Entry 6HJE (X-ray diffraction, 2.00 A resolution); this record covers chains A and B.

Chain A (and B):
Name: Proline racemase A
From: Trypanosoma cruzi (strain CL Brener)
Notes: EC 5.1.1.4; chain B of this document is another copy of the same molecule, construct and numbering; everything in this record applies to it too
Reference sequence: Q4DA80 (PRCMA_TRYCC); residues 2-393 here correspond to UniProt positions 32-423 (UniProt number = residue number + 30)
Chain sequence (414 residues; row label = number of the first residue in the row):
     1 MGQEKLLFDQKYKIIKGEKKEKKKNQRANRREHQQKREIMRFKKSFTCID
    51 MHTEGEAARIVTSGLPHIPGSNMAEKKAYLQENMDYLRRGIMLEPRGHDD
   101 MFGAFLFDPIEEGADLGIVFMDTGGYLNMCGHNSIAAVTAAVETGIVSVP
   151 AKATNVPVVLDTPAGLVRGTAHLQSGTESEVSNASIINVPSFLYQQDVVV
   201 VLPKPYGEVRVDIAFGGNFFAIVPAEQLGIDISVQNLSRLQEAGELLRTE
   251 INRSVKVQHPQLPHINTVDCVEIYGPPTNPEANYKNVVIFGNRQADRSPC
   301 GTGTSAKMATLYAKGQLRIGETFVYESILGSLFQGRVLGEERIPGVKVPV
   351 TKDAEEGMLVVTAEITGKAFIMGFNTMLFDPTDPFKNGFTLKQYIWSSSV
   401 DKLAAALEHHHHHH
Unresolved in the structure: 1-37, 395-414 (chain B: 1-42, 399-414)
Covalent attachments: compound 7N0 linked to Cys-300
Construct notes: initiating methionine (1); conflict Ile-118 (Met148 in Q4DA80); expression tag (394-414)
Small-molecule neighbours: 7N0 (2-[(1S)-2-oxidanylidenecyclopentyl]ethanoic acid): Phe-102, Leu-127, Met-129, Cys-130, Gly-131, His-132, Asn-218, Phe-220, Cys-270, Val-288, Phe-290, Asp-296, Ser-298, Gly-301, Thr-302
Swiss-Prot annotation at these positions:
  - active site: Cys-130 (Proton acceptor), Cys-300 (Proton donor)
  - binding site (substrate): Gly-131, His-132, Asp-296, Gly-301, Thr-302
  - glycosylation (N-linked (GlcNAc...) asparagine): Asn-183, Asn-236, Asn-252
Reported in the primary citation:
  - binding site for 7N0: Cys-130, Gly-131, His-132, Cys-300, Gly-301, Thr-302
  - catalytic residues: Cys-300
  - catalytic residues: Cys-130 (proposed by the authors, not directly observed)
  - conformationally variable residues (loop rearrangement): Cys-130 to His-132

How chain A and chain B interact:
Pairs across the interface - 68 pairs, chain A then chain B:
  Arg-41(A) / Glu-143(B)  hydrogen bond (side chain-backbone)
  Arg-41(A) / Glu-180(B)  salt bridge
  Arg-41(A) / Ile-371(B)
  Arg-41(A) / Phe-374(B)
  Phe-42(A) / Phe-374(B)  hydrophobic
  His-52(A) / Pro-95(B)
  His-52(A) / Asp-383(B)  salt bridge
  His-52(A) / Phe-385(B)
  Glu-54(A) / Phe-385(B)
  Gly-55(A) / Pro-95(B)
  Gly-55(A) / Phe-385(B)
  Gly-55(A) / Phe-389(B)
  Glu-94(A) / Arg-297(B)  salt bridge
  Pro-95(A) / His-52(B)
  Pro-95(A) / Gly-55(B)
  Pro-95(A) / Met-372(B)
  Arg-96(A) / Met-372(B)
  Gly-97(A) / His-98(B)
  His-98(A) / Gly-97(B)
  His-98(A) / His-98(B)
  Val-234(A) / Leu-391(B)  hydrophobic
  Val-234(A) / Gln-393(B)
  Gln-235(A) / Gln-393(B)
  Arg-297(A) / Glu-94(B)  salt bridge
  Arg-297(A) / Phe-389(B)
  Arg-297(A) / Leu-391(B)
  Leu-329(A) / Phe-385(B)  hydrophobic
  Leu-329(A) / Phe-389(B)  hydrophobic
  Leu-329(A) / Leu-391(B)  hydrophobic
  Ser-331(A) / Phe-385(B)
  Phe-370(A) / Asp-380(B)
  Phe-370(A) / Thr-382(B)
  Phe-370(A) / Asp-383(B)
  Phe-370(A) / Pro-384(B)
  Met-372(A) / Pro-95(B)
  Met-372(A) / Arg-96(B)
  Met-372(A) / Met-377(B)
  Met-372(A) / Leu-378(B)  hydrogen bond (backbone-backbone)
  Gly-373(A) / Thr-376(B)
  Phe-374(A) / Phe-374(B)
  Phe-374(A) / Asn-375(B)
  Phe-374(A) / Thr-376(B)  hydrogen bond (backbone-backbone)
  Phe-374(A) / Leu-378(B)  hydrophobic
  Asn-375(A) / Phe-374(B)
  Asn-375(A) / Asn-375(B)
  Thr-376(A) / Gly-373(B)
  Thr-376(A) / Phe-374(B)  hydrogen bond (backbone-backbone)
  Met-377(A) / Met-372(B)
  Leu-378(A) / Ile-371(B)  hydrophobic
  Leu-378(A) / Met-372(B)  hydrogen bond (backbone-backbone)
  Leu-378(A) / Phe-374(B)  hydrophobic
  Asp-380(A) / Phe-370(B)
  Thr-382(A) / Phe-370(B)
  Asp-383(A) / His-52(B)  salt bridge
  Asp-383(A) / Phe-370(B)
  Pro-384(A) / Phe-370(B)
  Phe-385(A) / Glu-54(B)
  Phe-385(A) / Gly-55(B)
  Phe-385(A) / Leu-329(B)  hydrophobic
  Phe-385(A) / Ser-331(B)
  Phe-389(A) / Gly-55(B)
  Phe-389(A) / Arg-297(B)
  Phe-389(A) / Leu-329(B)  hydrophobic
  Leu-391(A) / Val-234(B)
  Leu-391(A) / Leu-237(B)  hydrophobic
  Leu-391(A) / Arg-297(B)
  Leu-391(A) / Leu-329(B)  hydrophobic
  Gln-393(A) / Gln-235(B)
Other interface residues (no listed pair), chain A (35 interface residues in all): Glu-180, Leu-237, Lys-368, Ile-371
Other interface residues (no listed pair), chain B (34 interface residues in all): Ser-238

Summary:
35 residues of chain A face 34 of chain B across their interface, with 5 hydrogen bonds and 5 salt bridges.
Polar pairs include Arg-41(A)/Glu-180(B), His-52(A)/Asp-383(B) and Glu-94(A)/Arg-297(B). Compound 7N0 is
covalently linked to Cys-300(A). From the paper: catalytic residues Cys-300(A) and Cys-130(A); a binding site
for 7N0 at Cys-130(A), Gly-131(A) and His-132(A) among others.
Both chains are Proline racemase A (Trypanosoma cruzi (strain CL Brener)). Entry 6HJE (Trypanosoma cruzi
proline racemase in complex with inhibitor NG-P27) was determined by X-ray diffraction, deposited together
with 6HJF and 6HJG.
